Entry 3H57 (X-ray diffraction, 1.70 A resolution); this record covers chain A.

Chain A:
Molecule: Myoglobin
From: Physeter catodon
UniProt: P02185 (MYG_PHYCA); residues 0-153 here correspond to UniProt positions 1-154 (UniProt number = residue number + 1)
Amino-acid sequence (154 residues; numbered 0 to 153; the number before each row is that of its first residue; numbering starts at 0):
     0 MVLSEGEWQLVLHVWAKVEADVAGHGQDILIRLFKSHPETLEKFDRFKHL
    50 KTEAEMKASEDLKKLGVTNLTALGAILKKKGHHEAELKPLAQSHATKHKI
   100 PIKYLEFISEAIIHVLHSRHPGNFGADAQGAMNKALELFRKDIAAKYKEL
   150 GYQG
Construct notes: engineered mutation Leu64 (His65 in P02185), Asn68 (Val69 in P02185), Asn122 (Asp123 in P02185)
Swiss-Prot annotation at these positions:
  - binding site (heme b): His93
  - modified residue: Ser3 (Phosphoserine), Thr67 (Phosphothreonine)
Bound ions: heme Fe near His93 (its only coordinating residue here)
Ligand contacts: heme (HEM): Leu32, Thr39, Lys42, Phe43, Arg45, Phe46, Leu64, Thr67, Asn68, Ala71, Leu72, Leu89, Ser92, His93, His97, Ile99, Tyr103, Leu104, Ile107, Phe138
What the authors report for this chain:
  - binding site for heme: Asn68
  - heme coordination: His93 (citing earlier work)

In short:
Ligands of chain A: heme. From UniProt: heme b-binding residue His93. From the paper: a binding site for heme
at Asn68; heme coordination by His93.
Chain A is Myoglobin (Physeter catodon); the structure, Myoglobin Cavity Mutant H64LV68N Deoxy form, was
determined by X-ray diffraction together with 3H58 from the same study.
